Entry 9GEN (electron microscopy, 3.76 A resolution); this record covers chains D and I of the 11 polymer chains in the assembly.

Chain D:
Molecule: Histone H2B 1.1
From: Xenopus laevis
Reference sequence: P02281 (H2B11_XENLA); residues 26-121 here correspond to UniProt positions 30-125 (UniProt number = residue number + 4)
Amino-acid sequence (96 residues; each row starts with the number of its first residue):
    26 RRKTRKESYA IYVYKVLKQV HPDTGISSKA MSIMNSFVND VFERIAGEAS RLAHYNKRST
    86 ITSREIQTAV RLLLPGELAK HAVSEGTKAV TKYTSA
Disordered / not traced: 26-27
Differences from the reference sequence: conflict Thr29 (Ser33 in P02281)
Curated features (UniProtKB/Swiss-Prot):
  - glycosylation: Ser109 (O-linked (GlcNAc) serine)
  - cross-link: Lys117 (Glycyl lysine isopeptide (Lys-Gly) (interchain with G-Cter in ubiquitin))

Chain I:
Molecule: Widom-601 DNA
Sequence (147 nucleotides; row label = number of the first residue in the row; numbers below 1 keep their minus sign (DA-73 is residue -73)):
   -73 ATCGGATGTA TATATCTGAC ACGTGCCTGG AGACTAGGGA GTAATCCCCT TGGCGGTTAA
   -13 AACGCGGGGG ACAGCGCGTA CGTGCGTTTA AGCGGTGCTA GAGCTGTCTA CGACCAATTG
    47 AGCGGCCTCG GCACCGGGAT TCTCGAT
Disordered / not traced: -73, 73

Chain D / chain I interface:
Contacting residue pairs - 11 pairs, chain D then chain I:
  Thr29(D) with DC30(I), hydrogen bond to the phosphate
  Arg30(D) with DC-47(I), hydrogen bond to the sugar
  Tyr39(D) with DA-53(I), hydrogen bond to the phosphate; DC-52(I), phosphate contact
  Ile51(D) with DA-53(I), phosphate contact
  Ser52(D) with DC-54(I), phosphate contact
  Ser53(D) with DC-54(I), hydrogen bond to the phosphate
  Arg83(D) with DA-34(I), phosphate contact; DG-33(I), salt bridge to the phosphate
  Ser84(D) with DA-34(I), hydrogen bond to the phosphate
  Thr85(D) with DA-34(I), phosphate contact
Other interface residues (no listed pair), chain D (12 interface residues in all): Glu32, Gly50, Lys82
Other interface residues (no listed pair), chain I (11 interface residues in all): DA-55, DC-48, DG-45, DG-35

Overview:
The interface between chain D and chain I involves 12 residues on one side and 11 on the other; the contacts
include 5 hydrogen bonds and 1 salt bridge. Polar pairs include Arg30(D)-DC-47(I), Thr29(D)-DC30(I) and
Tyr39(D)-DA-53(I).
Here chain D is Histone H2B 1.1 (Xenopus laevis) and chain I is Widom-601 DNA. Entry 9GEN (Recombinant
Myeloperoxidase bound to nucleosome core particle) was determined by electron microscopy together with 9GEO,
9GEP, 9GEQ, 9GER, 9IHD, 9IHE and 9IHF from the same study.
